Entry 8X9X (electron microscopy, 3.10 A resolution); this record covers chains D and E of the 18 polymer chains in the assembly.

[Chain D (and E)]
Name: Major capsid protein
Organism: Human alphaherpesvirus 3
Notes: chain E of this document is another copy of the same molecule, construct and numbering; everything in this record applies to it too
UniProtKB: Q6QCL5 (Q6QCL5_HHV3); residue numbers follow UniProt; this construct covers 26-1394
Amino-acid sequence (1369 residues; numbered 26 to 1394; the number before each row is that of its first residue):
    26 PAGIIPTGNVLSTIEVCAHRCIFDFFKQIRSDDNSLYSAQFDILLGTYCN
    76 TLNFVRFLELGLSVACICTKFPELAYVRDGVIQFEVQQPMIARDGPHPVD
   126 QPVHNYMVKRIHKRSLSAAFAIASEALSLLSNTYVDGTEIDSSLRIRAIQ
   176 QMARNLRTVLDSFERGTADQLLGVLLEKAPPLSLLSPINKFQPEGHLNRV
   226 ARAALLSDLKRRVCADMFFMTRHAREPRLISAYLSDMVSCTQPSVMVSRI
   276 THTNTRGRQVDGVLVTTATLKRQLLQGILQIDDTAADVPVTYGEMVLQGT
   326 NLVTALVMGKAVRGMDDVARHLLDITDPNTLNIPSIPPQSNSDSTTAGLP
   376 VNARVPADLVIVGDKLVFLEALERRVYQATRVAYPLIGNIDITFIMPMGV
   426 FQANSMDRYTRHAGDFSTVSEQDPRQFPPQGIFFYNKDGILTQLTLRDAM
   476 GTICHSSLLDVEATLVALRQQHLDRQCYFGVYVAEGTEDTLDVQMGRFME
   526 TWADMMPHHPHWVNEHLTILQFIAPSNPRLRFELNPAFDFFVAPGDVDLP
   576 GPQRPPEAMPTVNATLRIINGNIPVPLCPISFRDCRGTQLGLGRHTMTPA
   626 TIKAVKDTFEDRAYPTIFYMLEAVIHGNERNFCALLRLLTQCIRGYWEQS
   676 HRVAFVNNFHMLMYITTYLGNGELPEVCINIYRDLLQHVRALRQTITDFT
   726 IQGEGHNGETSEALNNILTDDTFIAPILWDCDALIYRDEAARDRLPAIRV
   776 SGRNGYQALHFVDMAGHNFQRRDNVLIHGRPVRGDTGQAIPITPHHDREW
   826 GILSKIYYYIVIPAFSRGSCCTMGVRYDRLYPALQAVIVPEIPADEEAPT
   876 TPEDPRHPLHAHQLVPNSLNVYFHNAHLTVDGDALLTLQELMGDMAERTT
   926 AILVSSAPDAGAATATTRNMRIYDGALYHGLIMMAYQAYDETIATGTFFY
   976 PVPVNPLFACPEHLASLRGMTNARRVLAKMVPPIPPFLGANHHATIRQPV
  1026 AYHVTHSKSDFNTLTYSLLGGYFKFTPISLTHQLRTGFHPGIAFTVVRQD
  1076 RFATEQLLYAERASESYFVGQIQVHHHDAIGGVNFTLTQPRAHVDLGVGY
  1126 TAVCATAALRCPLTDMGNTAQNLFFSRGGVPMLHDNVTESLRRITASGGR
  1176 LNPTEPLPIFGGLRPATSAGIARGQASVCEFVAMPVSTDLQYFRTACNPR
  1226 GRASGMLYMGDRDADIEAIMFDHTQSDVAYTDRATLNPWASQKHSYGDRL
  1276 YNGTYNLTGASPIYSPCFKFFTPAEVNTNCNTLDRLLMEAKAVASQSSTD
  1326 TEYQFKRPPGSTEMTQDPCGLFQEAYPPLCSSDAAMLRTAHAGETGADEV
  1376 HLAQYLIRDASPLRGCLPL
Not modelled in the structure: 339-376
Cystine bridges: Cys846-Cys985
Differences from the reference sequence: conflict Ala814 (Gly in Q6QCL5)

[Chain D / chain E interface]
Residue-residue contacts (175):
  Ala27(D) - Val332(E)
  Ile29(D) - Val332(E)  hydrophobic
  Ala64(D) - Tyr101(E)
  Gln65(D) - Ala100(E)
  Gln65(D) - Tyr101(E)
  Phe66(D) - Tyr101(E)  hydrogen bond (backbone-backbone)
  Phe66(D) - Val102(E)
  Phe66(D) - Arg103(E)  hydrogen bond (backbone-backbone)
  Phe66(D) - Leu322(E)  hydrophobic
  Phe66(D) - Ala330(E)
  Phe66(D) - Gly334(E)
  Asp67(D) - Arg103(E)  salt bridge
  Asp67(D) - Asp104(E)  hydrogen bond (side chain-backbone)
  Asp67(D) - Gly334(E)  hydrogen bond (backbone-backbone)
  Asp67(D) - Lys335(E)
  Asp67(D) - Ala336(E)  hydrogen bond (backbone-backbone)
  Ile68(D) - Phe96(E)  hydrophobic
  Ile68(D) - Gly105(E)
  Ile68(D) - Val106(E)  hydrogen bond (backbone-backbone)
  Ile68(D) - Ala336(E)
  Leu69(D) - Val106(E)
  Leu69(D) - Ala336(E)  hydrogen bond (backbone-backbone)
  Leu69(D) - Val337(E)
  Leu69(D) - Arg338(E)  hydrogen bond (backbone-backbone)
  Leu70(D) - Val106(E)  hydrogen bond (backbone-backbone)
  Leu70(D) - Ile107(E)
  Leu70(D) - Ile136(E)  hydrophobic
  Leu70(D) - Arg338(E)
  Leu70(D) - Phe1093(E)  hydrophobic
  Gly71(D) - Ile107(E)
  Gly71(D) - Gln108(E)  hydrogen bond (backbone-backbone)
  Thr72(D) - Gln108(E)
  Tyr73(D) - Ile107(E)  hydrophobic
  Tyr73(D) - Gln108(E)  hydrogen bond (backbone-backbone)
  Tyr73(D) - Phe109(E)
  Tyr73(D) - Glu110(E)  hydrogen bond (backbone-backbone)
  Tyr73(D) - Val270(E)  hydrophobic
  Tyr73(D) - Val272(E)  hydrophobic
  Cys74(D) - Glu110(E)  hydrogen bond
  Asn75(D) - Glu110(E)
  Asn75(D) - Val111(E)
  Asn75(D) - Gln112(E)  hydrogen bond (side chain-backbone)
  Leu77(D) - Gln112(E)
  Leu77(D) - Pro114(E)  hydrophobic
  Ser140(D) - Asp119(E)
  Leu141(D) - Ala117(E)
  Ser142(D) - Ala117(E)
  Ser142(D) - Arg118(E)  hydrogen bond (side chain-backbone)
  Ser142(D) - Val124(E)
  Ala143(D) - Met115(E)  hydrophobic
  Ala144(D) - Met115(E)
  Ala144(D) - Val124(E)  hydrophobic
  Ala144(D) - Asp125(E)  hydrogen bond (backbone-backbone)
  Ala144(D) - Gln126(E)
  Ala144(D) - Pro127(E)
  Gln176(D) - His129(E)  hydrogen bond
  Arg179(D) - Glu110(E)  salt bridge
  Arg179(D) - Gln112(E)
  Asn180(D) - Pro127(E)
  Thr183(D) - Gln112(E)
  Thr183(D) - Pro127(E)
  Ser187(D) - Met115(E)  hydrogen bond (side chain-backbone)
  Ser187(D) - Ile116(E)
  Ser187(D) - Ala117(E)  hydrogen bond (side chain-backbone)
  Arg190(D) - Pro114(E)
  Arg190(D) - Met115(E)
  Arg190(D) - Ile116(E)
  Gly191(D) - Ala117(E)
  Asp194(D) - Arg118(E)
  Tyr402(D) - Ile116(E)
  Tyr402(D) - Glu219(E)
  Gln403(D) - Pro114(E)
  Ala404(D) - Gln113(E)
  Ala404(D) - Pro114(E)
  Ala404(D) - Glu219(E)
  Thr405(D) - Pro114(E)
  Thr405(D) - Met115(E)
  Thr405(D) - Ile116(E)
  Thr405(D) - Glu219(E)
  Arg406(D) - Gln113(E)
  Val407(D) - Ile116(E)  hydrophobic
  Val407(D) - Arg118(E)
  Gly439(D) - Arg436(E)
  Gly439(D) - His437(E)
  Gly439(D) - Ala438(E)
  Asp440(D) - Thr435(E)
  Asp440(D) - Arg436(E)
  Phe441(D) - Tyr434(E)  hydrophobic
  Phe441(D) - Thr435(E)
  Phe441(D) - Arg436(E)
  Ser442(D) - Tyr434(E)
  Ser442(D) - Thr435(E)  hydrogen bond (backbone-backbone)
  Thr443(D) - Arg433(E)
  Val444(D) - Arg433(E)
  Val444(D) - Gln451(E)
  Pro449(D) - Met431(E)
  Arg450(D) - Met431(E)  hydrogen bond (side chain-backbone)
  Arg450(D) - Tyr434(E)
  Lys462(D) - Ser232(E)
  Asp463(D) - Ser232(E)
  Ile465(D) - Tyr1255(E)  hydrophobic
  Leu466(D) - Gln1216(E)
  Gly618(D) - Lys1033(E)
  Glu654(D) - Glu966(E)
  Met688(D) - Tyr964(E)  hydrophobic
  Thr691(D) - Ala638(E)
  Tyr693(D) - Tyr964(E)
  Tyr693(D) - Asp965(E)
  Tyr693(D) - Glu966(E)  hydrogen bond
  Tyr693(D) - Thr967(E)
  Asn696(D) - Ala638(E)
  Asn696(D) - Gln674(E)
  Asn696(D) - Asn900(E)  hydrogen bond (side chain-backbone)
  Asn696(D) - Ala901(E)
  Gly697(D) - His902(E)
  Glu701(D) - His676(E)  salt bridge
  Ile704(D) - Ser675(E)
  Asn705(D) - Arg677(E)  hydrogen bond
  Arg708(D) - Arg677(E)
  Gln712(D) - Glu635(E)
  Arg715(D) - Arg637(E)
  Asp723(D) - His1031(E)  salt bridge
  Ile726(D) - His541(E)
  Gln727(D) - Met1005(E)
  Gly728(D) - Met1005(E)
  Val807(D) - Glu966(E)
  Arg808(D) - Glu966(E)  hydrogen bond (side chain-backbone)
  His821(D) - Glu966(E)  salt bridge
  Asp822(D) - Tyr964(E)
  Arg823(D) - Asn997(E)  hydrogen bond
  Trp825(D) - Tyr964(E)  hydrophobic
  Arg1060(D) - Gln546(E)  hydrogen bond (backbone-side chain)
  Asn1109(D) - Gln126(E)
  Arg1135(D) - Phe216(E)  hydrogen bond (side chain-backbone)
  Cys1136(D) - Phe216(E)  hydrophobic
  Cys1136(D) - Ala229(E)  hydrophobic
  Leu1138(D) - Val225(E)
  Ser1172(D) - Ser551(E)
  Gly1173(D) - Ser551(E)
  Arg1175(D) - Ser1251(E)
  Arg1175(D) - Thr1256(E)  hydrogen bond
  Ser1193(D) - Arg224(E)
  Ala1194(D) - Arg224(E)
  Ala1194(D) - Ile1244(E)  hydrophobic
  Ala1194(D) - Gln1250(E)
  Gly1195(D) - Tyr1233(E)
  Gly1195(D) - Ile1244(E)
  Gly1195(D) - Val1253(E)
  Ile1196(D) - Ala228(E)
  Ile1196(D) - Tyr1233(E)
  Ala1197(D) - Ala228(E)
  Ala1197(D) - Ser232(E)
  Ala1197(D) - Val1253(E)
  Ala1197(D) - Ala1254(E)  hydrophobic
  Arg1198(D) - Ala228(E)
  Arg1198(D) - Ser232(E)
  Arg1198(D) - Ala1254(E)  hydrogen bond (side chain-backbone)
  Gly1199(D) - Ala228(E)
  Gln1200(D) - Val225(E)
  Thr1324(D) - Asn223(E)
  Thr1324(D) - Val225(E)
  Asp1325(D) - Asn223(E)
  Thr1326(D) - Val225(E)
  Glu1327(D) - Arg224(E)  salt bridge
  Asp1358(D) - Met431(E)
  Ala1360(D) - Tyr434(E)  hydrophobic
  Arg1363(D) - Tyr434(E)
  Arg1363(D) - Glu1374(E)  salt bridge
  Thr1364(D) - Arg436(E)
  Ala1365(D) - Ala1372(E)
  Ala1365(D) - Asp1373(E)
  His1366(D) - Ala1372(E)
  Ala1367(D) - Ala1372(E)  hydrophobic
  Ala1367(D) - Arg1383(E)
  Pro1393(D) - Arg236(E)
Interface residues without a listed pair, chain D (110 interface residues in all): Arg139, Ala146, Val184, Phe188, Thr692, Gly695, Glu698, Thr735, Glu824, Pro1137, Asn1143, Thr1192, Gln1379
Interface residues without a listed pair, chain E (100 interface residues in all): Glu98, Tyr131, Lys215, Leu331, Ser430, His534, Val1001, Leu1121, Thr1220, Met1234, Asp1257

[In short]
110 residues of chain D and 100 residues of chain E are in contact; the contacts include 30 hydrogen bonds and
7 salt bridges. Polar pairs include Asp67(D)-Arg103(E), Arg179(D)-Glu110(E) and Glu701(D)-His676(E).
Chain D and chain E are both Major capsid protein (Human alphaherpesvirus 3); the structure, C-hexon capsomer
of the VZV C-Capsid, was determined by electron microscopy, deposited together with 8X9W, 8X9Y, 8X9Z, 8XA0,
8XA1, 8XA2 and 8XA3.
